4EX9 - chain A; structure by X-ray diffraction, 3.15 A resolution.

# Chain A
Name: AlnA
From: Streptomyces sp. CM020
UniProt: B6SEG5 (B6SEG5_9ACTO); residues 2-306 here = UniProt positions 2-306
Chain sequence (316 residues; row label = number of the first residue in the row; numbers below 1 keep their minus sign (Met-9 is residue -9)):
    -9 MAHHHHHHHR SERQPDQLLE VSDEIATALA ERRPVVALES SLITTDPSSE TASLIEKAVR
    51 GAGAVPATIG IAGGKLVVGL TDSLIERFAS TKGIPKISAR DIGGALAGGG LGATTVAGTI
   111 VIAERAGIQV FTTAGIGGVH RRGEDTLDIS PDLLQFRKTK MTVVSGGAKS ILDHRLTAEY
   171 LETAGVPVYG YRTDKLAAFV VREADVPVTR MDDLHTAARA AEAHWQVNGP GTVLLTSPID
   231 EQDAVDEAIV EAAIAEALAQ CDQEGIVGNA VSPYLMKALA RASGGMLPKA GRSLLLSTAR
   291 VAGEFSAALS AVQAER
Not modelled in the structure: -9 to 4
Construct notes: expression tag (-9 to 1)
Metal / ion sites: Ca2+ site 1 near Asp135 (its only coordinating residue here); Ca2+ site 2 near Asp138 (its only coordinating residue here)
Residues lining bound ligands: ribulose-5-phosphate (5RP): Glu29, Lys86, Thr105, Val106, Ala107, Gly125, Gly127, His130, Ile139, Ser140, Pro141, Asp142, Lys159, Glu172
From the paper describing this entry:
  - binding site for ribulose-5-phosphate: Glu29, His130, Ser140, Lys159
  - catalytic residues: Glu29, Lys86, Lys159 (proposed by the authors, not directly observed)
  - mutagenesis - E29A, K86A, H130A, D138A, K159A, K159R: decreased catalytic activity
  - mutagenesis - E29Q: abolished catalytic activity

# Summary
Chain A binds ribulose-5-phosphate. The paper reports catalytic residues Glu29, Lys86 and Lys159; E29A, K86A
and H130A, among others, reduce catalytic activity; 7 substitutions were tested in all.
Chain A is AlnA (Streptomyces sp. CM020); the structure, Crystal structure of the prealnumycin C-glycosynthase
AlnA in complex with ribulose 5-phosphate, was determined by X-ray diffraction, deposited together with 4EX6,
4EX7 and 4EX8.
